PDB entry 5BTI | X-ray diffraction, 2.50 A resolution | chains C and F of the 8 polymer chains in the assembly

== Chain C ==
Molecule: DNA gyrase subunit A
From: Mycobacterium tuberculosis (strain ATCC 25618 / H37Rv)
Notes: EC 5.99.1.3; fragment: GyrA 2-500 with IGSG C-terminal tag
UniProtKB: P9WG47 (GYRA_MYCTU); residue numbers follow UniProt; this construct covers 2-500
Chain sequence (503 residues; each row starts with the number of its first residue):
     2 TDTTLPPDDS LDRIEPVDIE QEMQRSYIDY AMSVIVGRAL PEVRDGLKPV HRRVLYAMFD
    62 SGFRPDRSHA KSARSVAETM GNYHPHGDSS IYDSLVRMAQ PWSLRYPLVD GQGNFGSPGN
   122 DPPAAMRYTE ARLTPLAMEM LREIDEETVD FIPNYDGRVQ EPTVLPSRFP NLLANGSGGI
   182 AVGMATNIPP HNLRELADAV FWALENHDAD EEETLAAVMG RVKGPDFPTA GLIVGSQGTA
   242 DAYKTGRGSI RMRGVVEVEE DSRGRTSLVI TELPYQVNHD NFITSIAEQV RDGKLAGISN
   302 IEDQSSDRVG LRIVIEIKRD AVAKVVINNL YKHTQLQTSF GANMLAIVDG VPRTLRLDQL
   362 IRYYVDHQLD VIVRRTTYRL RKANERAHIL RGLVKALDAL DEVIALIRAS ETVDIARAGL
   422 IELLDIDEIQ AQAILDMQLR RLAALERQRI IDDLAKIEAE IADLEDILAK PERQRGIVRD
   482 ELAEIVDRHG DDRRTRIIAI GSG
Disordered / not traced: 2-14, 502-504
Sequence notes: engineered mutation Ser-90 (Ala in P9WG47); expression tag (501-504)
Modified residues: Tyr-129 (O-phosphotyrosine; PTR)
Curated features (UniProtKB/Swiss-Prot):
  - active site: Tyr-129 (O-(5'-phospho-DNA)-tyrosine intermediate)
  - modified residue: Thr-2 (N-acetylthreonine)
  - natural variant: Ser-91 (S91P: Confers ciprofloxacin resistance, in clinical isolate), Asp-94 (D94A: Confers ciprofloxacin resistance, in clinical isolate; D94G: Confers ciprofloxacin resistance, in clinical isolate; D94H: Confers ciprofloxacin resistance, in clinical isolate ...)
  - mutagenesis: Thr-80 (T80A: Slight resistance to fluoroquinolones. Hypersusceptibile, 2- to 14-fold higher sensitivity to fluoroquinolones, 2- to 8-fold more efficient in fluoroquinolone-induced DNA cleavage ...), Gly-88 (G88A: Confers fluoroquinolone resistance, IC(50) is 2- to 26-fold higher than wild-type ...), Asp-94 (D94G/H: 25- 45-fold increased resistance to fluoroquinolones, 4- to 8-fold reduction in fluoroquinolone-induced DNA cleavage ...)

== Chain F ==
Molecule: DNA substrate 24-mer TTACGTGCATAGTCATTCATGACC
From: synthetic construct
Sequence (24 nucleotides; numbered 1 to 24; the number before each row is that of its first residue):
     1 TTACGTGCAT AGTCATTCAT GACC
Disordered / not traced: 1-2, 24

== Chain C / chain F interface ==
Pairs across the interface (16):
  Arg-39(C) / DC8(F)  phosphate contact
  Arg-39(C) / DA9(F)  hydrogen bond to the phosphate
  Lys-49(C) / DG7(F)  phosphate contact
  Lys-49(C) / DC8(F)  sugar contact
  Val-51(C) / DC8(F)  sugar contact
  Val-51(C) / DA9(F)  phosphate contact
  His-52(C) / DC8(F)  salt bridge to the phosphate
  His-85(C) / DA9(F)  salt bridge to the phosphate
  His-87(C) / DA9(F)  hydrogen bond to the phosphate
  His-87(C) / DT10(F)  salt bridge to the phosphate
  Gly-88(C) / DT10(F)  phosphate contact
  Ser-95(C) / DC8(F)  hydrogen bond to the phosphate
  Arg-98(C) / DG7(F)  salt bridge to the phosphate
  Gly-179(C) / DG7(F)  sugar contact
  Ile-181(C) / DT6(F)  base contact
  Ile-181(C) / DG7(F)  base contact
Also at the interface, not in a pair above, chain C (16 interface residues in all): Gly-38, Pro-86, Ser-91, Gln-277, Asn-282
Also at the interface, not in a pair above, chain F (6 interface residues in all): DG5

== Overview ==
16 residues of chain C and 6 residues of chain F are in contact; the contacts include 3 hydrogen bonds and 4
salt bridges. Polar pairs include Arg-39(C)/DA9(F), His-87(C)/DA9(F) and Ser-95(C)/DC8(F). Curated annotation
(UniProt) lists active-site residue Tyr-129(C) and 3 mutagenesis sites on chain C.
Chain C is DNA gyrase subunit A (Mycobacterium tuberculosis (strain ATCC 25618 / H37Rv)) and chain F is DNA
substrate 24-mer TTACGTGCATAGTCATTCATGACC (synthetic construct); the structure, Crystal structure of a
topoisomerase II complex, was determined by X-ray diffraction (same publication as 5BS8, 5BTA, 5BTC, 5BTD,
5BTF, 5BTG, 5BTL and 5BTN).
